9GEL - chains K and R of the 8 polymer chains in the assembly; structure by electron microscopy, 4.86 A resolution (low resolution: residue-level contacts below are approximate; hydrogen-bond / salt-bridge calls are withheld).

== Chain K ==
Molecule: Hexasomal DNA Strand 1
Sequence (152 nucleotides; each row starts with the number of its first residue; numbers below 1 keep their minus sign (DC-70 is residue -70)):
   -70 CAATATCCCGAGTACATGCACAGGATGTATATATCTGACACGTGCCTGGA
   -20 GACTAGGGAGTAATCCCCTTGGCGGTTAAAACGCGGGGGACAGCGCGTAC
    30 GTGCGTTTAAGCGGTGCTAGAGCTGTCTACGACCAATTGAGCGGCCTCGG
    80 CA
Unresolved in the structure: -70 to -41, 73-81

== Chain R ==
Name: Histone H4
Source organism: Homo sapiens
Reference sequence: P62805 (H4_HUMAN); residues 1-102 here correspond to UniProt positions 2-103 (UniProt number = residue number + 1)
Amino-acid sequence (102 residues; numbered 1 to 102; the number before each row is that of its first residue):
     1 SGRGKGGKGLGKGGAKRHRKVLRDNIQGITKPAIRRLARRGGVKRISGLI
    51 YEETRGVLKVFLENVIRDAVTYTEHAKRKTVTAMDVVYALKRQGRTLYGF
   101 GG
Unresolved in the structure: 1-24
Swiss-Prot annotation at these positions:
  - DNA-binding region: Lys16 to Lys20
  - modified residue: Ser1 (N-acetylserine), Arg3 (Asymmetric dimethylarginine), Lys5 (N6-(2-hydroxyisobutyryl)lysine), Lys8 (N6-(2-hydroxyisobutyryl)lysine), Lys12 (N6-(2-hydroxyisobutyryl)lysine), Lys16 (N6-(2-hydroxyisobutyryl)lysine), Lys20 (N6,N6,N6-trimethyllysine), Lys31 (N6-(2-hydroxyisobutyryl)lysine), Lys44 (N6-(2-hydroxyisobutyryl)lysine), Ser47 (Phosphoserine), Tyr51 (Phosphotyrosine), Lys59 (N6-(2-hydroxyisobutyryl)lysine), Lys77 (N6-(2-hydroxyisobutyryl)lysine), Lys79 (N6-(2-hydroxyisobutyryl)lysine), Thr80 (Phosphothreonine), Tyr88 (Phosphotyrosine), Lys91 (N6-(2-hydroxyisobutyryl)lysine)
  - cross-link (Glycyl lysine isopeptide (Lys-Gly)): Lys12 (interchain with G-Cter in SUMO2), Lys20 (interchain with G-Cter in SUMO2), Lys31 (interchain with G-Cter in SUMO2), Lys59 (interchain with G-Cter in SUMO2), Lys79 (interchain with G-Cter in SUMO2), Lys91 (interchain with G-Cter in SUMO2)

== Interface between chain K and chain R ==
Pairs across the interface (14; chain K residue first):
  DA7(K) - Arg45(R)
  DA7(K) - Ile46(R)
  DA7(K) - Ser47(R)
  DA7(K) - Gly48(R)
  DA8(K) - Arg39(R)
  DA8(K) - Lys44(R)
  DA8(K) - Arg45(R)
  DA8(K) - Ile46(R)
  DA9(K) - Arg35(R)
  DG26(K) - Lys79(R)
  DG26(K) - Thr80(R)
  DT27(K) - Arg78(R)
  DT27(K) - Lys79(R)
  DT27(K) - Thr80(R)

== In short ==
The interface between chain K and chain R involves 5 residues on one side and 10 on the other. UniProt lists a
DNA-binding region on chain R.
Chain K is Hexasomal DNA Strand 1 and chain R is Histone H4 (Homo sapiens); the structure, CryoEM structure of
the human INO80-Hexasome complex, was determined by electron microscopy.
